PDB entry 1ZIK | X-ray diffraction, 1.80 A resolution | chains A and B

Chain A (and B):
Name: General control protein GCN4
From: Saccharomyces cerevisiae
Notes: chain B of this document is another copy of the same molecule, construct and numbering; everything in this record applies to it too
Reference sequence: P03069 (GCN4_YEAST); residues 1-33 here correspond to UniProt positions 249-281 (UniProt number = residue number + 248)
Chain sequence (33 residues; numbered 1 to 33; the number before each row is that of its first residue):
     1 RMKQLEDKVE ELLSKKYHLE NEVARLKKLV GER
Unresolved in the structure: 31-33
Differences from the reference sequence: engineered mutation Lys16 (Asn264 in P03069)
UniProt features mapped onto this chain:
  - region: Leu5 to Leu26 (Leucine-zipper)

Chain A / chain B interface:
Pairs across the interface - 30 pairs, chain A then chain B:
  Arg1(A) - Met2(B)
  Arg1(A) - Glu6(B)  salt bridge
  Met2(A) - Met2(B)  hydrophobic
  Met2(A) - Leu5(B)  hydrophobic
  Leu5(A) - Met2(B)  hydrophobic
  Leu5(A) - Leu5(B)  hydrophobic
  Leu5(A) - Glu6(B)
  Glu6(A) - Leu5(B)
  Lys8(A) - Val9(B)
  Val9(A) - Lys8(B)
  Val9(A) - Val9(B)  hydrophobic
  Val9(A) - Leu12(B)
  Leu12(A) - Val9(B)  hydrophobic
  Leu12(A) - Leu12(B)  hydrophobic
  Leu12(A) - Lys16(B)
  Lys16(A) - Leu19(B)
  Leu19(A) - Lys16(B)
  Leu19(A) - Leu19(B)  hydrophobic
  Leu19(A) - Glu20(B)
  Glu20(A) - Leu19(B)
  Glu22(A) - Lys27(B)  salt bridge
  Val23(A) - Glu22(B)
  Val23(A) - Val23(B)  hydrophobic
  Val23(A) - Leu26(B)  hydrophobic
  Leu26(A) - Val23(B)
  Leu26(A) - Leu26(B)  hydrophobic
  Leu26(A) - Lys27(B)
  Lys27(A) - Glu22(B)  salt bridge
  Leu29(A) - Val30(B)  hydrophobic
  Val30(A) - Val30(B)  hydrophobic
Also at the interface, not in a pair above, chain A (19 interface residues in all): Leu13, Lys15, Arg25
Also at the interface, not in a pair above, chain B (18 interface residues in all): Arg1, Leu13, Lys15, Leu29

Overview:
Chain A and chain B form an interface of 19 and 18 residues respectively; the contacts include 3 salt bridges.
Polar contacts include Arg1(A)-Glu6(B) and Glu22(A)-Lys27(B).
Chain A and chain B are both General control protein GCN4 (Saccharomyces cerevisiae); the structure,
GCN4-leucine zipper core mutant ASN16LYS in the dimeric state, was determined by X-ray diffraction, deposited
together with 1ZIL and 1ZIM.
